6IVX - chains A and B; structure by X-ray diffraction, 2.35 A resolution.

[Chain A]
Name: Nuclear receptor ROR-gamma
Source organism: Homo sapiens
UniProt: P51449 (RORG_HUMAN); residues 261-518 here = UniProt positions 261-518
Amino-acid sequence (258 residues; each row starts with the number of its first residue):
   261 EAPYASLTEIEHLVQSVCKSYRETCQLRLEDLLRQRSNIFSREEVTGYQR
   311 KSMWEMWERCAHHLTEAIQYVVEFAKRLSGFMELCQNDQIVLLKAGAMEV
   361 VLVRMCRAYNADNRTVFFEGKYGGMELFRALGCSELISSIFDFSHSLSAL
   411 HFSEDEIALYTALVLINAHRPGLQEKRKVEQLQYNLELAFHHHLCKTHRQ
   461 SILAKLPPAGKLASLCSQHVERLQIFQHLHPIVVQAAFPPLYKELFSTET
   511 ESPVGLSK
Disordered / not traced: 261-265, 493-518
Sequence notes: engineered mutation A469 (Lys in P51449), A473 (Arg in P51449)
Residues lining bound ligands: AYO ((4S)-4-[4'-cyclopropyl-5-(2,2-dimethylpropyl)[3,5'-bi-1,2-oxazol]-3'-yl]-6-[(2,4-dichlorophenyl)amino]-6-oxohexanoic acid): Q286, L287, C320, H323, L324, E326, A327, V361, M365, A368, V376, F377, F378, F388, L391, L396, I397, I400, F401, S404, C476
Curated features (UniProtKB/Swiss-Prot):
  - motif: L501 to F506 (AF-2)
  - mutagenesis: A327 (A327F: Completely abolishes transcriptional activity), F378 (F378Q: Completely abolishes transcriptional activity), I397 (I397N: Nearly abolishes transcriptional activity)

[Chain B]
Name: Nuclear receptor corepressor 2
Source organism: Homo sapiens
UniProt: Q9Y618 (NCOR2_HUMAN); residues 2346-2367 here correspond to UniProt positions 2335-2356 (UniProt number = residue number - 11)
Amino-acid sequence (22 residues; each row starts with the number of its first residue):
  2346 TNMGLEAIIRKALMGKYDQWEE
Disordered / not traced: 2360-2367
Curated features (UniProtKB/Swiss-Prot):
  - motif: L2350 to I2354 (CORNR box of ID2)

[How chain A and chain B interact]
Pairs across the interface (25):
  T325(A) - I2353(B)
  I328(A) - L2350(B)  hydrophobic
  I328(A) - I2353(B)  hydrophobic
  V332(A) - A2357(B)  hydrophobic
  V332(A) - L2358(B)  hydrophobic
  K336(A) - A2357(B)
  K336(A) - L2358(B)
  Q349(A) - L2358(B)
  I350(A) - R2355(B)
  I350(A) - L2358(B)  hydrophobic
  L353(A) - I2354(B)
  L353(A) - L2358(B)  hydrophobic
  K354(A) - T2346(B)
  K354(A) - N2347(B)
  K354(A) - E2351(B)  salt bridge
  K354(A) - I2354(B)
  S477(A) - N2347(B)
  S477(A) - L2350(B)
  Q478(A) - N2347(B)
  V480(A) - I2353(B)  hydrophobic
  E481(A) - N2347(B)
  E481(A) - M2348(B)  hydrogen bond (side chain-backbone)
  E481(A) - G2349(B)  hydrogen bond (side chain-backbone)
  Q484(A) - G2349(B)  hydrogen bond (side chain-backbone)
  Q484(A) - I2353(B)
Other interface residues (no listed pair), chain A (17 interface residues in all): Q329, E333, A357, M358
Other interface residues (no listed pair), chain B (13 interface residues in all): A2352, M2359

[Overview]
The interface between chain A and chain B involves 17 residues on one side and 13 on the other; the contacts
include 3 hydrogen bonds and 1 salt bridge. Polar contacts include K354(A)-E2351(B), E481(A)-M2348(B) and
E481(A)-G2349(B). Bound to chain A: compound AYO.
Here chain A is Nuclear receptor ROR-gamma and chain B is Nuclear receptor corepressor 2, both from Homo
sapiens. Entry 6IVX (Discovery of the Second Generation ROR gamma Inhibitors Composed of an Azole Scaffold)
was determined by X-ray diffraction.
